3CCQ - chains M and 0 of the 31 polymer chains in the assembly; structure by X-ray diffraction, 2.90 A resolution.

== Chain M ==
Molecule: 50S ribosomal protein L15e
Organism: Haloarcula marismortui
UniProtKB: P60618 (RL15E_HALMA); residues 0-195 here correspond to UniProt positions 1-196 (UniProt number = residue number + 1)
Chain sequence (196 residues; each row starts with the number of its first residue; numbering starts at 0):
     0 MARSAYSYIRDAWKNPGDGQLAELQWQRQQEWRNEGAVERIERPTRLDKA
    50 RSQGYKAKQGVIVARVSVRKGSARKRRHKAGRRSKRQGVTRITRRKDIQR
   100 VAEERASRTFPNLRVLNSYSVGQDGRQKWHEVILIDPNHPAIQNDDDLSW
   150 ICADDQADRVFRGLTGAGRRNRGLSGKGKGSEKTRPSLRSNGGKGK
Disordered / not traced: 0, 195
Bound ions: Na+ site 1: Ser106, Phe109, Pro110, Leu112; Sr2+: Asp157 (shared with G147(0), A183(0) of chain 0); Na+ site 2: Lys193 (shared with U391(0), U398(0), C399(0) of chain 0)

== Chain 0 ==
Molecule: 23S ribosomal RNA
Organism: Haloarcula marismortui
Notes: engineered mutation(s): G2099A, A2488U
Sequence (2923 nucleotides; numbered 1 to 2923; the number before each row is that of its first residue):
     1 GUUGGCUACUAUGCCAGCUGGUGGAUUGCUCGGCUCAGGCGCUGAUGAAG
    51 GACGUGCCAAGCUGCGAUAAGCUGUGGGGAGCCGCACGGAGGCGAAGAAC
   101 CACAGAUUUCCGAAUGAGAAUCUCUCUAACAAUUGCUUCGCGCAAUGAGG
   151 AACCCCGAGAACUGAAACAUCUCAGUAUCGGGAGGAACAGAAAACGCAAC
   201 GUGAUGUCGUUAGUAACCGCGAGUGAACGCGAUACAGCCCAAACCGAAGC
   251 CCUCACGGGCAAUGUGGUGUCAGGGCUACCUCUCAUCAGCCGACCGUCUU
   301 CACGAAGUCUCUUGGAAUAGAGCGUGAUACAGGGUGACAACCCCGUACUG
   351 AAGACCAGUACGCUGUGCGGUAGUGCCAGAGUAGCGGGGGUUGGAUAUCC
   401 CUCGCGAAUAACGCAGGCAUCGACUGCGAAGGCUAAACACAACCUGAGAC
   451 CGAUAGUGAACAAGUAGUGUGAACGAACGCUGCAAAGUACCCUCAGAAGG
   501 GAGGCGAAAUAGAGCAUGAAAUCAGUUGGCGAUCGAGCGACAGGGCAUAC
   551 AAGGUCCCUUGACGAAUGACCGAGACGCGAGUCUCCAGUAAGACUCACGG
   601 GAAGCCGAUGUUCUGUCGUACGUUUUGAAAAACGAGCCAGGGAGUGUGUC
   651 UGUAUGGCAAGUCUAACCGGAGUAUCCGGGGAGGCACAGGGAAACCGACA
   701 UGGCCGCAGGGCUUUGCCCGAGGGCCGCCGUCUUCAAGGGCGGGGAGCCA
   751 UGUGGACACGACCCGAAUCCGGACGAUCUACGCAUGGACAAGAUGAAGCG
   801 UGCCGAAAGGCACGUGGAAGUCUGUUAGAGUUGGUGUCCUACAAUACCCU
   851 CUCGUGAUCUAUGUGUAGGGGUGAAAGGCCCAUCGAGUCCGGCAACAGCU
   901 GGUUCCAAUCGAAACAUGUCGAAGCAUGACCUCCGCCGAGGUAGUCUGUG
   951 AGGUAGAGCGACCGAUUGGUGUGUCCGCCUCCGAGAGGAGUCGGCACACC
  1001 UGUCAAACUCCAAACUUACAGACGCUGUUUGACGCGGGGAUUCCGGUGCG
  1051 CGGGGUAAGCCUGUGUACCAGGAGGGGAACAACCCAGAGAUAGGUUAAGG
  1101 UCCCCAAGUGUGGAUUAAGUGUAAUCCUCUGAAGGUGGUCUCGAGCCCUA
  1151 GACAGCCGGGAGGUGAGCUUAGAAGCAGCUACCCUCUAAGAAAAGCGUAA
  1201 CAGCUUACCGGCCGAGGUUUGAGGCGCCCAAAAUGAUCGGGACUCAAAUC
  1251 CACCACCGAGACCUGUCCGUACCACUCAUACUGGUAAUCGAGUAGAUUGG
  1301 CGCUCUAAUUGGAUGGAAGCAGGGGCGAGAGCUCCUGUGGACCGAUUAGU
  1351 GACGAAAAUCCUGGCCAUAGUAGCAGCGAUAGUCGGGUGAGAACCCCGAC
  1401 GGCCUAAUGGAUAAGGGUUCCUCAGCACUGCUGAUCAGCUGAGGGUUAGC
  1451 CGGUCCUAAGUCUCACCGCAACUCGACUGAGACGAAAUGGGAAACAGGUU
  1501 AAUAUUCCUGUGCCAUCAUGCAGUGAAAGUUGACGCCCUGGGGUCGAUCA
  1551 CGCCGGGCAUUCGCCCGGUCGAACCGUCCAACUCCGUGGAAGCCGUAAUG
  1601 GCAGGAAGCGGACGAACGGCGGCAUAGGGAAACGUGAUUCAACCUGGGGC
  1651 CCAUGAAAAGACGAGCAUGAUGUCCGUACCGAGAACCGACACAGGUGUCC
  1701 AUGGCGGCGAAAGCCAAGGCCUGUCGGGAGCAACCAACGUUAGGGAAUUC
  1751 GGCAAGUUAGUCCCGUACCUUCGGAAGAAGGGAUGCCUGCUCCGGAACGG
  1801 AGCAGGUCGCAGUGACUCGGAAGCUCGGACUGUCUAGUAACAACAUAGGU
  1851 GACCGCAAAUCCGCAAGGACUCGUACGGUCACUGAAUCCUGCCCAGUGCA
  1901 GGUAUCUGAACACCUCGUACAAGAGGACGAAGGACCUGUCAACGGCGGGG
  1951 GUAACUAUGACCCUCUUAAGGUAGCGUAGUACCUUGCCGCAUCAGUAGCG
  2001 GCUUGCAUGAAUGGAUUAACCAGAGCUUCACUGUCCCAACGUUGGGCCCG
  2051 GUGAACUGUACAUUCCAGUGCGGAGUCUGGAGACACCCAGGGGGAAGCAA
  2101 AGACCCUAUGGAGCUUUACUGCAGGCUGUCGCUGAGACGUGGUCGCCGAU
  2151 GUGCAGCAUAGGUAGGAGUCGUUACAGAGGUACCCGCGCUAGCGGGCCAC
  2201 CCAGACAACAGUGAAAUACUACCCGUCGGUGACUGCGACUCUCACUCCGG
  2251 GAGGAGGACACCGAUAGCCGGGCAGUUUGACUGGGGCGGUACGCGCUCGA
  2301 AAAGAUAUCGAGCGCGCCCUAUGGUCAUCUCAGCCGGGACAGAGACCCGG
  2351 CGAAGAGUGCAAGAGCAAAAGAUGACUUGACAGUGUUCUUCCCAACGAGG
  2401 AACGCUGACGCGAAAGCGUGGUCUAGCGAACCAAUUAGCCUGCUUGAUGC
  2451 GGGCAAUUGAUGACAGAAAAGCUACCCUAGGGAUAACUGAGUCGUCACUC
  2501 GCAAGAGCACAUAUCGACCGAGUGGCUUGCUACCUCGAUGUCGGUUCCCU
  2551 CCAUCCUGCCCGUGCAGAAGCGGGCAAGGGUGAGGUUGUUCGCCUAUUAA
  2601 AGGAGGUCGUGAGCUGGGUUUAGACCGUCGUGAGACAGGUCGGCUGCUAU
  2651 CUACUGGGUGUGUAAUGGUGUCUGACAAGAACGACCGUAUAGUACGAGAG
  2701 GAACUACGGUUGGUGGCCACUGGUGUACCGGUUGUUCGAGAGAGCACGUG
  2751 CCGGGUAGCCACGCCACACGGGGUAAGAGCUGAACGCAUCUAAGCUCGAA
  2801 ACCCACUUGGAAAAGAGACACCGCCGAGGUCCCGCGUACAAGACGCGGUC
  2851 GAUAGACUCGGGGUGUGCGCGUCGAGGUAACGAGACGUUAAGCCCACGAG
  2901 CACUAACAGACCAAAGCCAUCAU
Disordered / not traced: 1-9, 126-127, 715, 971-998, 1560, 1952-1963, 2137-2236, 2339-2343, 2665-2666, 2915-2923
Modified residues: 1MA (6-hydro-1-methyladenosine-5'-monophosphate) at position 628, OMU (o2'-methyluridine 5'-monophosphate) at position 2587, OMG (o2'-methylguanosine-5'-monophosphate) at position 2588, UR3 (3-methyluridine-5'-monophoshate) at position 2619, PSU (pseudouridine-5'-monophosphate) at position 2621
Bound ions: Na+ site 1 near U12 (its only coordinating residue here); Mg2+ site 1 near G28 (its only coordinating residue here); Na+ site 2: C40, G41, C443; Na+ site 3 near G56 (its only coordinating residue here); Sr2+ site 1: C85, A86 (shared with 1 residue of chain T); Na+ site 4 near U108 (its only coordinating residue here); Mg2+ site 2 near U115 (its only coordinating residue here); Na+ site 5: C130, U146; Na+ site 6 near C141 (its only coordinating residue here); Sr2+ site 2: G147, A183 (shared with Asp157(M) of chain M); Mg2+ site 3: C162, U2276; K+ site 1: C162, U163, U172; 56 more Na+ sites not listed; 67 more Mg2+ sites not listed; 58 more Sr2+ sites not listed; 1 more K+ sites not listed

== Interface between chain M and chain 0 ==
Residue-residue contacts (274; chain M residue first):
  Ala1(M) - A243(0)  hydrogen bond to the phosphate
  Ala1(M) - C244(0)  hydrogen bond to the phosphate
  Ala1(M) - C376(0)  hydrogen bond to the sugar
  Ala1(M) - C377(0)  sugar contact
  Arg2(M) - C377(0)  phosphate contact
  Ser3(M) - A242(0)  phosphate contact
  Ser3(M) - A243(0)  phosphate contact
  Tyr5(M) - A242(0)  phosphate contact
  Tyr5(M) - G264(0)  hydrogen bond to the phosphate
  Arg9(M) - A378(0)  salt bridge to the phosphate
  Arg9(M) - G379(0)  sugar contact
  Arg9(M) - A380(0)  salt bridge to the phosphate
  Trp12(M) - A380(0)  sugar contact
  Lys13(M) - A380(0)  base contact
  Lys13(M) - G381(0)  base contact
  Lys13(M) - U409(0)  hydrogen bond to the base
  Asn14(M) - G381(0)  base contact
  Asn14(M) - A407(0)  phosphate contact
  Pro15(M) - G381(0)  base contact
  Trp25(M) - U2133(0)  phosphate contact
  Trp25(M) - C2243(0)  base contact
  Trp25(M) - A2244(0)  hydrogen bond to the sugar
  Gln29(M) - A2244(0)  sugar contact
  Gln29(M) - C2245(0)  phosphate contact
  Arg32(M) - A2244(0)  phosphate contact
  Arg32(M) - C2245(0)  salt bridge to the phosphate
  Gly35(M) - C1467(0)  phosphate contact
  Ala36(M) - C1467(0)  hydrogen bond to the phosphate
  Ala36(M) - G1468(0)  phosphate contact
  Arg39(M) - G135(0)  salt bridge to the phosphate
  Arg39(M) - C136(0)  salt bridge to the phosphate
  Arg42(M) - A261(0)  salt bridge to the phosphate
  Arg42(M) - A262(0)  salt bridge to the phosphate
  Arg42(M) - U263(0)  hydrogen bond to the sugar
  Arg45(M) - G381(0)  salt bridge to the phosphate
  Leu46(M) - U263(0)  phosphate contact
  Leu46(M) - G264(0)  phosphate contact
  Lys48(M) - G379(0)  phosphate contact
  Lys48(M) - A380(0)  salt bridge to the phosphate
  Lys48(M) - G381(0)  salt bridge to the phosphate
  Lys48(M) - G431(0)  salt bridge to the phosphate
  Arg50(M) - A241(0)  sugar contact
  Arg50(M) - A242(0)  salt bridge to the phosphate
  Arg50(M) - G264(0)  salt bridge to the phosphate
  Arg50(M) - U265(0)  salt bridge to the phosphate
  Ser51(M) - A241(0)  sugar contact
  Ser51(M) - G379(0)  hydrogen bond to the base
  Ser51(M) - G431(0)  sugar contact
  Gln52(M) - G431(0)  hydrogen bond to the sugar
  Lys55(M) - U265(0)  phosphate contact
  Lys55(M) - G266(0)  salt bridge to the phosphate
  Ala56(M) - A261(0)  sugar contact
  Ala56(M) - G264(0)  sugar contact
  Ala56(M) - U265(0)  hydrogen bond to the phosphate
  Lys57(M) - C250(0)  sugar contact
  Lys57(M) - G266(0)  salt bridge to the phosphate
  Gln58(M) - C136(0)  phosphate contact
  Gln58(M) - U137(0)  phosphate contact
  Gln58(M) - C251(0)  hydrogen bond to the sugar
  Gln58(M) - G259(0)  base contact
  Gln58(M) - C260(0)  sugar contact
  Ile61(M) - G135(0)  phosphate contact
  Arg68(M) - C1469(0)  salt bridge to the phosphate
  Arg68(M) - A1470(0)  salt bridge to the phosphate
  Lys69(M) - C403(0)  phosphate contact
  Lys69(M) - G404(0)  salt bridge to the phosphate
  Lys69(M) - G2263(0)  sugar contact
  Gly70(M) - U402(0)  hydrogen bond to the phosphate
  Gly70(M) - C403(0)  hydrogen bond to the phosphate
  Gly70(M) - G2263(0)  phosphate contact
  Gly70(M) - A2264(0)  phosphate contact
  Ser71(M) - U402(0)  sugar contact
  Ser71(M) - G2263(0)  phosphate contact
  Ser71(M) - A2264(0)  hydrogen bond to the phosphate
  Ala72(M) - A1470(0)  phosphate contact
  Arg73(M) - C1469(0)  salt bridge to the phosphate
  Arg73(M) - A1470(0)  hydrogen bond to the phosphate
  Arg73(M) - C1864(0)  sugar contact
  Arg73(M) - G2263(0)  sugar contact
  Lys74(M) - G159(0)  salt bridge to the phosphate
  Lys74(M) - C1864(0)  sugar contact
  Arg75(M) - G1863(0)  hydrogen bond to the phosphate
  Arg75(M) - C1864(0)  salt bridge to the phosphate
  Arg76(M) - G2121(0)  base contact
  Arg76(M) - C2122(0)  hydrogen bond to the base
  Arg76(M) - A2123(0)  hydrogen bond to the sugar
  Arg76(M) - G2272(0)  base contact
  Arg76(M) - C2273(0)  hydrogen bond to the base
  His77(M) - A2274(0)  hydrogen bond to the sugar
  Lys78(M) - G869(0)  sugar contact
  Lys78(M) - G870(0)  salt bridge to the phosphate
  Ala79(M) - C770(0)  phosphate contact
  Ala79(M) - G771(0)  phosphate contact
  Gly80(M) - A161(0)  sugar contact
  Gly80(M) - C770(0)  hydrogen bond to the phosphate
  Gly80(M) - A2274(0)  phosphate contact
  Gly80(M) - G2275(0)  phosphate contact
  Arg81(M) - A160(0)  hydrogen bond to the sugar
  Arg81(M) - A161(0)  phosphate contact
  Arg81(M) - C770(0)  hydrogen bond to the phosphate
  Arg81(M) - G771(0)  salt bridge to the phosphate
  Arg81(M) - A2274(0)  hydrogen bond to the sugar
  Arg81(M) - G2275(0)  sugar contact
  Arg82(M) - A161(0)  hydrogen bond to the phosphate
  Arg82(M) - U170(0)  salt bridge to the phosphate
  Arg82(M) - C171(0)  salt bridge to the phosphate
  Arg82(M) - U172(0)  hydrogen bond to the base
  Ser83(M) - A169(0)  hydrogen bond to the phosphate
  Ser83(M) - U170(0)  hydrogen bond to the phosphate
  Ser83(M) - G2121(0)  sugar contact
  Lys84(M) - U170(0)  hydrogen bond to the phosphate
  Lys84(M) - C171(0)  phosphate contact
  Lys84(M) - G390(0)  salt bridge to the phosphate
  Lys84(M) - U391(0)  salt bridge to the phosphate
  Arg85(M) - A160(0)  salt bridge to the phosphate
  Arg85(M) - A161(0)  phosphate contact
  Arg85(M) - A174(0)  base contact
  Arg85(M) - U391(0)  salt bridge to the phosphate
  Gln86(M) - G2121(0)  hydrogen bond to the base
  Gln86(M) - C2122(0)  hydrogen bond to the sugar
  Gln86(M) - A2274(0)  hydrogen bond to the sugar
  Gln86(M) - G2275(0)  sugar contact
  Gly87(M) - C2122(0)  phosphate contact
  Gly87(M) - A2123(0)  phosphate contact
  Val88(M) - C2122(0)  phosphate contact
  Val88(M) - A2123(0)  hydrogen bond to the phosphate
  Thr89(M) - A2123(0)  hydrogen bond to the phosphate
  Arg90(M) - G388(0)  sugar contact
  Arg90(M) - G389(0)  salt bridge to the phosphate
  Arg90(M) - A2266(0)  salt bridge to the phosphate
  Thr92(M) - G388(0)  base contact
  Thr92(M) - G389(0)  base contact
  Thr92(M) - C401(0)  hydrogen bond to the base
  Thr92(M) - U402(0)  sugar contact
  Arg93(M) - A158(0)  hydrogen bond to the phosphate
  Arg93(M) - G159(0)  salt bridge to the phosphate
  Arg93(M) - C401(0)  hydrogen bond to the sugar
  Arg93(M) - A1470(0)  salt bridge to the phosphate
  Arg94(M) - A158(0)  salt bridge to the phosphate
  Arg94(M) - G175(0)  hydrogen bond to the base
  Arg94(M) - G390(0)  sugar contact
  Arg94(M) - U391(0)  sugar contact
  Arg94(M) - C400(0)  hydrogen bond to the sugar
  Arg94(M) - C401(0)  sugar contact
  Lys95(M) - G157(0)  hydrogen bond to the sugar
  Lys95(M) - A1470(0)  hydrogen bond to the sugar
  Asp96(M) - C401(0)  phosphate contact
  Asp96(M) - U402(0)  phosphate contact
  Ile97(M) - U402(0)  hydrogen bond to the phosphate
  Arg99(M) - C156(0)  hydrogen bond to the phosphate
  Arg99(M) - G157(0)  salt bridge to the phosphate
  Val100(M) - A1470(0)  phosphate contact
  Val100(M) - A1471(0)  phosphate contact
  Arg104(M) - C1469(0)  salt bridge to the phosphate
  Arg104(M) - A1471(0)  salt bridge to the phosphate
  Arg107(M) - G181(0)  sugar contact
  Arg107(M) - A1471(0)  hydrogen bond to the phosphate
  Arg107(M) - C1472(0)  salt bridge to the phosphate
  Thr108(M) - U133(0)  hydrogen bond to the sugar
  Thr108(M) - U134(0)  phosphate contact
  Phe109(M) - U134(0)  phosphate contact
  Phe109(M) - G135(0)  phosphate contact
  Pro110(M) - U133(0)  base contact
  Pro110(M) - U146(0)  sugar contact
  Asn111(M) - U134(0)  hydrogen bond to the sugar
  Asn111(M) - G135(0)  hydrogen bond to the sugar
  Asn111(M) - A145(0)  sugar contact
  Asn116(M) - G431(0)  hydrogen bond to the phosphate
  Asn116(M) - G432(0)  hydrogen bond to the phosphate
  Gln122(M) - G404(0)  hydrogen bond to the phosphate
  Asp123(M) - C2132(0)  sugar contact
  Gly124(M) - G2131(0)  hydrogen bond to the base
  Gly124(M) - C2132(0)  hydrogen bond to the sugar
  Gly124(M) - C2262(0)  base contact
  Arg125(M) - C2262(0)  hydrogen bond to the sugar
  Lys127(M) - C403(0)  salt bridge to the phosphate
  Asp135(M) - G135(0)  hydrogen bond to the sugar
  Asn137(M) - A144(0)  sugar contact
  Asn137(M) - A145(0)  sugar contact
  His138(M) - C136(0)  hydrogen bond to the sugar
  His138(M) - C251(0)  sugar contact
  Pro139(M) - C251(0)  phosphate contact
  Pro139(M) - C252(0)  phosphate contact
  Ala140(M) - C251(0)  sugar contact
  Asn143(M) - C251(0)  hydrogen bond to the phosphate
  Asp144(M) - G266(0)  phosphate contact
  Asp146(M) - C239(0)  sugar contact
  Asp146(M) - C240(0)  phosphate contact
  Trp149(M) - G432(0)  sugar contact
  Trp149(M) - C433(0)  sugar contact
  Asp153(M) - A183(0)  phosphate contact
  Asp153(M) - G184(0)  phosphate contact
  Asp154(M) - A183(0)  sugar contact
  Asp154(M) - C188(0)  phosphate contact
  Asp154(M) - U434(0)  phosphate contact
  Gln155(M) - U434(0)  hydrogen bond to the phosphate
  Ala156(M) - A183(0)  sugar contact
  Asp157(M) - G182(0)  hydrogen bond to the sugar
  Asp157(M) - A183(0)  sugar contact
  Arg158(M) - C433(0)  salt bridge to the phosphate
  Phe160(M) - C156(0)  sugar contact
  Phe160(M) - G181(0)  hydrogen bond to the base
  Arg161(M) - C155(0)  hydrogen bond to the sugar
  Arg161(M) - C156(0)  sugar contact
  Arg161(M) - G181(0)  base contact
  Arg161(M) - G182(0)  sugar contact
  Arg161(M) - A183(0)  hydrogen bond to the sugar
  Arg161(M) - A187(0)  phosphate contact
  Arg161(M) - C188(0)  salt bridge to the phosphate
  Leu163(M) - C188(0)  phosphate contact
  Leu163(M) - A189(0)  phosphate contact
  Gly165(M) - G432(0)  hydrogen bond to the phosphate
  Arg168(M) - A189(0)  salt bridge to the phosphate
  Arg168(M) - C433(0)  salt bridge to the phosphate
  Arg169(M) - C400(0)  phosphate contact
  Asn170(M) - G157(0)  phosphate contact
  Asn170(M) - C400(0)  phosphate contact
  Asn170(M) - C401(0)  phosphate contact
  Arg171(M) - C155(0)  hydrogen bond to the phosphate
  Arg171(M) - C156(0)  salt bridge to the phosphate
  Arg171(M) - C188(0)  hydrogen bond to the phosphate
  Arg171(M) - A189(0)  salt bridge to the phosphate
  Gly172(M) - C399(0)  phosphate contact
  Gly172(M) - C400(0)  phosphate contact
  Leu173(M) - A189(0)  sugar contact
  Leu173(M) - G190(0)  phosphate contact
  Ser174(M) - A193(0)  phosphate contact
  Lys176(M) - G190(0)  hydrogen bond to the phosphate
  Lys176(M) - A191(0)  salt bridge to the phosphate
  Lys176(M) - A192(0)  hydrogen bond to the base
  Lys176(M) - A193(0)  phosphate contact
  Lys176(M) - A194(0)  sugar contact
  Lys176(M) - A204(0)  hydrogen bond to the sugar
  Gly177(M) - A194(0)  phosphate contact
  Gly177(M) - C195(0)  phosphate contact
  Lys178(M) - C195(0)  hydrogen bond to the phosphate
  Lys178(M) - G394(0)  base contact
  Lys178(M) - C399(0)  phosphate contact
  Lys178(M) - G416(0)  salt bridge to the phosphate
  Lys178(M) - G417(0)  hydrogen bond to the phosphate
  Gly179(M) - G394(0)  base contact
  Gly179(M) - U398(0)  hydrogen bond to the sugar
  Gly179(M) - C399(0)  sugar contact
  Glu181(M) - A227(0)  sugar contact
  Glu181(M) - G393(0)  base contact
  Glu181(M) - G394(0)  hydrogen bond to the base
  Lys182(M) - A226(0)  sugar contact
  Lys182(M) - U392(0)  hydrogen bond to the sugar
  Lys182(M) - G393(0)  hydrogen bond to the base
  Lys182(M) - G394(0)  hydrogen bond to the base
  Thr183(M) - C399(0)  sugar contact
  Arg184(M) - A189(0)  hydrogen bond to the phosphate
  Arg184(M) - G190(0)  salt bridge to the phosphate
  Arg184(M) - U205(0)  phosphate contact
  Arg184(M) - G206(0)  phosphate contact
  Pro185(M) - C188(0)  hydrogen bond to the sugar
  Pro185(M) - A189(0)  sugar contact
  Pro185(M) - G206(0)  phosphate contact
  Pro185(M) - U207(0)  phosphate contact
  Ser186(M) - C155(0)  hydrogen bond to the phosphate
  Ser186(M) - C156(0)  phosphate contact
  Ser186(M) - C188(0)  sugar contact
  Leu187(M) - C156(0)  hydrogen bond to the phosphate
  Leu187(M) - G157(0)  phosphate contact
  Arg188(M) - C154(0)  salt bridge to the phosphate
  Arg188(M) - C155(0)  salt bridge to the phosphate
  Arg188(M) - C156(0)  hydrogen bond to the phosphate
  Ser189(M) - C155(0)  phosphate contact
  Gly191(M) - G175(0)  sugar contact
  Gly192(M) - G175(0)  base contact
  Lys193(M) - G175(0)  phosphate contact
  Lys193(M) - U391(0)  hydrogen bond to the sugar
  Lys193(M) - U392(0)  sugar contact
  Gly194(M) - C399(0)  sugar contact
Other interface residues (no listed pair), chain M (121 interface residues in all): Tyr54, Gly59, Ser66, Ile91, Leu112, Asp145, Gly162, Thr164
Other interface residues (no listed pair), chain 0 (123 interface residues in all): C173, U176, G225, A288, A430, A1865, G2124, U2265

== Overview ==
The interface between chain M and chain 0 involves 121 residues on one side and 123 on the other, with 81
hydrogen bonds and 51 salt bridges. Polar pairs include Lys13(M)-U409(0), Ser51(M)-G379(0) and
Arg76(M)-C2122(0). Ser106(M), Phe109(M), Pro110(M) and Leu112(M) form the Na+ site 1.
Here chain M is 50S ribosomal protein L15e and chain 0 is 23S ribosomal RNA, both from Haloarcula marismortui.
Entry 3CCQ (Structure of Anisomycin resistant 50S Ribosomal Subunit: 23S rRNA mutation A2488U) was determined
by X-ray diffraction together with 3CC2, 3CC4, 3CC7, 3CCE, 3CCJ, 3CCL and 6 further entries from the same
study.
